Entry 8GIT (X-ray diffraction, 2.72 A resolution); this record covers chains C and J of the 6 polymer chains in the assembly.

== Chain C ==
Molecule: Cyclic GMP-AMP synthase
Source organism: Mus musculus
Notes: EC 2.7.7.86; fragment: catalytic domain, residues 147-507
UniProtKB: Q8C6L5 (CGAS_MOUSE); numbering as in UniProt (aligned over 147-507)
Chain sequence (364 residues; each row starts with the number of its first residue):
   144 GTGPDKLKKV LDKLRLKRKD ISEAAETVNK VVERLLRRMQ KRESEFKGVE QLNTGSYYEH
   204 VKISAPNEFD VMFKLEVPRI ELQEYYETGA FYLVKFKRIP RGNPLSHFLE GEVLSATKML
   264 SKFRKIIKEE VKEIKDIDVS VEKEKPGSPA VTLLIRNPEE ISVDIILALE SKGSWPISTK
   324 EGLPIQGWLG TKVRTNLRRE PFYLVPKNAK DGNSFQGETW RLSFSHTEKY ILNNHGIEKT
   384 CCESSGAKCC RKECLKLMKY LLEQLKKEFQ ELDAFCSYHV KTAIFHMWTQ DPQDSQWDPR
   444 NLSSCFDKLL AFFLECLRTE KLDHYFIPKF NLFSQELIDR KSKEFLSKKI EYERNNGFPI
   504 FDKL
Disordered / not traced: 144-147, 240-246, 252-255, 507
Construct notes: expression tag (144-146)
Swiss-Prot annotation at these positions:
  - region: Lys372 to Lys395 (DNA-binding)
  - motif: Leu154 to Leu159 (Nuclear export signal), Asp281 to Ser291 (Nuclear localization signal)
  - binding site (GTP): Thr197, Asp307, Arg364 to Glu371
  - binding site (ATP): Ser199, Glu371, Lys402, Ser420 to Lys424
  - binding site (Mg(2+)): Glu211, Asp213, Asp307
  - binding site (2',3'-cGAMP): Asp213, Gly290, Asp307, Lys350, Arg364 to Ser366
  - binding site (Zn(2+)): His378, Cys384, Cys385, Cys392
  - site: Arg241 (Arginine-anchor), Asp307, Ile308 (Cleavage)
  - modified residue: Lys156 (N6-lactoyllysine), Glu176 (PolyADP-ribosyl glutamic acid), Ser199 (Phosphoserine), Tyr201 (Phosphotyrosine), Glu272 (5-glutamyl polyglutamate), Ser291 (Phosphoserine), Glu302 (5-glutamyl glutamate), Lys372 (N6-acetyllysine), Lys382 (N6-acetyllysine), Lys402 (N6-acetyllysine), Ser420 (Phosphoserine), Lys491 (N6-methyllysine)
  - lipidation (S-palmitoyl cysteine): Cys392, Cys393, Cys459
  - cross-link (Glycyl lysine isopeptide (Lys-Gly)): Lys217 (interchain with G-Cter in SUMO), Lys271 (interchain with G-Cter in ubiquitin), Lys335 (interchain with G-Cter in SUMO), Lys372 (interchain with G-Cter in SUMO), Lys382 (interchain with G-Cter in SUMO), Lys399 (interchain with G-Cter in ubiquitin), Lys402 (interchain with G-Cter in ubiquitin), Lys409 (interchain with G-Cter in ubiquitin), Lys410 (interchain with G-Cter in ubiquitin), Lys464 (interchain with G-Cter in SUMO)
  - mutagenesis: Lys156 (K156Q: Mimics lactylation; knockin mice show higher mortality following HSV-1 infection), Asn172 (N172K: Induces alteration of the DNA-binding surface and leads to decreased synthesis of cyclic GMP-AMP (cGAMP); when associated with L-180), Glu176 (E176A: Abolished poly-ADP-ribosylation by PARP1, stimulating interferon production in knockin mice), Arg180 (R180L: Induces alteration of the DNA-binding surface and leads to decreased synthesis of cyclic GMP-AMP (cGAMP); when associated with K-182), Gly198 (G198A: Abolishes stimulation of interferon production; when associated with A-199), Ser199 (S199A: Abolishes stimulation of interferon production; when associated with A-199), Tyr201 (Y201E: Phosphomimetic mutant; reduced translocation to the nucleus following treatment with etoposide), Glu211 to Asp213 (Abolished nucleotidyltransferase activity. Does not affect nuclear localization and tethering to chromatin), Glu211 (E211A: Abolishes ability to promote type-I interferon production), Asp213 (D213A: Abolishes ability to promote type-I interferon production), Lys217 (K217R: Reduced sumoylation), Arg222 (R222E: Impaired tethering to chromatin, leading to constitutive activation in the absence of DNA), 31 further mutagenesis entries in UniProt
Bound ions: Mn2+ site 1: Glu211, Asp213, Asp307 (together with ATP); Mn2+ site 2: Glu211, Asp213 (together with ATP); Zn2+: His378, Cys384, Cys385, Cys392
Residues lining bound ligands: ATP (adenosine-5'-triphosphate): Gly198, Ser199, Glu202, Lys205, Glu211, Asp213, Arg364, Ser368, Glu371, Lys402, Ser420, Tyr421, Lys424, His467
From the paper describing this entry:
  - mutagenesis - E211Q/D213N: abolished catalytic activity
  - specificity-determining residues: His467 (proposed by the authors, not directly observed)
  - mutagenesis - R364A (33-fold), H467A: decreased catalytic activity on ATP/GTP
  - mutagenesis - H467A (2-fold): increased catalytic activity on GTP/GTP
  - specificity-determining residues: Ile309, Arg364
  - mutagenesis - R364A (10-fold): decreased catalytic activity on GTP/GTP
  - mutagenesis - R364A (4-fold): increased catalytic activity on ATP/ATP

== Chain J ==
Molecule: Palindromic DNA18
Sequence (18 nucleotides; row label = number of the first residue in the row):
     1 ATCTGTACAT GTACAGAT

== How chain C and chain J interact ==
Residue-residue contacts - 17 pairs, chain C then chain J:
  Asp148(C) with DT2(J), phosphate contact
  Lys151(C) with DT2(J), phosphate contact
  Arg161(C) with DA7(J), base contact; DC8(J), hydrogen bond to the base; DA9(J), sugar contact
  Ile164(C) with DT10(J), sugar contact
  Ser165(C) with DA9(J), hydrogen bond to the phosphate; DT10(J), hydrogen bond to the phosphate
  Ala168(C) with DT10(J), phosphate contact; DG11(J), phosphate contact
  Asn172(C) with DG11(J), hydrogen bond to the phosphate
  Asn196(C) with DT12(J), hydrogen bond to the phosphate
  Tyr200(C) with DT10(J), hydrogen bond to the phosphate; DG11(J), hydrogen bond to the phosphate
  Tyr201(C) with DG11(J), phosphate contact; DT12(J), phosphate contact
  Lys372(C) with DT12(J), salt bridge to the phosphate
Interface residues without a listed pair, chain J (8 interface residues in all): DA1

== In short ==
11 residues of chain C face 8 of chain J across their interface; the contacts include 7 hydrogen bonds and 1
salt bridge. Among the polar pairs are Arg161(C)-DC8(J), Ser165(C)-DA9(J) and Ser165(C)-DT10(J). The paper
reports that R364A and H467A of chain C reduce catalytic activity on ATP/GTP; specificity determinants
His467(C), Ile309(C) and Arg364(C).
Here chain C is Cyclic GMP-AMP synthase (Mus musculus) and chain J is Palindromic DNA18. Entry 8GIT (Structure
of Ternary Complex of mouse cGAS with dsDNA and Bound ATP: with 10mM Mg2+ and ...) was determined by X-ray
diffraction (same publication as 7UUX, 7UXW, 7UYQ, 7UYZ, 7UZR, 7V0W and 14 further entries).
